2IS6 - chains D and B of the 4 polymer chains in the assembly; structure by X-ray diffraction, 2.20 A resolution.

== Chain D ==
Molecule: 25-nt DNA strand
Sequence (25 nucleotides; numbered 1 to 25; the number before each row is that of its first residue):
     1 CGAGCACTGC AGTGCTCGTT GTTAT
Not modelled in the structure: 24-25

== Chain B ==
Protein: DNA helicase II
Organism: Escherichia coli
Notes: EC 3.6.1.-
UniProtKB: P03018 (UVRD_ECOLI); numbering as in UniProt (aligned over 1-680)
Chain sequence (680 residues; numbered 1 to 680; the number before each row is that of its first residue):
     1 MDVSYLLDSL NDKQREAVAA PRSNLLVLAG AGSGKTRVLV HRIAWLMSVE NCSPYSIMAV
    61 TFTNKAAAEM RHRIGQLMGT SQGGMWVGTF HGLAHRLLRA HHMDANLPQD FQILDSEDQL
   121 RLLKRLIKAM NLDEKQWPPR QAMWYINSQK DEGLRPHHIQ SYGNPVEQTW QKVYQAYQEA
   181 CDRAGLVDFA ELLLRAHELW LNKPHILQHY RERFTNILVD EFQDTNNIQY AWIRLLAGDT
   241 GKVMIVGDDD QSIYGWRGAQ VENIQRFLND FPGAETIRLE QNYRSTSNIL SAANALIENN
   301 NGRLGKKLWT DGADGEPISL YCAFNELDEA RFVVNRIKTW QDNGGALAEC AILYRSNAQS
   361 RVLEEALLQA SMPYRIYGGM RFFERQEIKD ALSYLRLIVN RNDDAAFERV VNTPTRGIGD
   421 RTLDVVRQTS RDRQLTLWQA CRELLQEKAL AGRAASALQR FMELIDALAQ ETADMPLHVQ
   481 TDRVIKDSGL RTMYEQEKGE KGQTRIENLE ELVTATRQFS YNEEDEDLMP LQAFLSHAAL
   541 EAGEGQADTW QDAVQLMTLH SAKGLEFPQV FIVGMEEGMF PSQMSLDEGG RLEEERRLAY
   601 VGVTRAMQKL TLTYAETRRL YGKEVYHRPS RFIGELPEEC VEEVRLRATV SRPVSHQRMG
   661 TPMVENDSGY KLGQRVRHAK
Not modelled in the structure: 1, 160-163, 521-525, 663-680
Sequence notes: engineered mutation Val399 (Ala in P03018)
Curated features (UniProtKB/Swiss-Prot):
  - binding site (ATP): Gly32 to Arg37, Arg284
  - mutagenesis: Gly30 (G30D: In uvrD252, UV sensitive, significant loss of DNA-dependent ATPase, helicase activity requires higher ATP and MgCl(2), nearly inactive on 96 bp dsDNA. KM for ATP rises to 1.2 mM)
Bound ions: Mg2+: Thr36 (together with ADP, trifluoromagnesate)
Residues lining bound ligands:
  - ADP (adenosine-5'-diphosphate): Ser9, Leu10, Asn11, Gln14, Gly30, Ala31, Gly32, Ser33, Gly34, Lys35, Thr36, Arg37, Arg73, Tyr283, Arg284, Glu566
  - trifluoromagnesate (MGF): Gly30, Ala31, Gly32, Lys35, Thr36, Glu221, Gln251, Arg284, Gly564, Arg605
Reported in the primary citation:
  - mutagenesis - D115A/D118A, Y621A: decreased catalytic activity
  - mutagenesis - G378T/G379T, R396E, G419T, T422A: decreased binding to dsDNA
  - mutagenesis - T422A: decreased catalytic activity on helicase
  - mutagenesis - G378T/G379T, R396E, G419T: unchanged catalytic activity on helicase
  - mutagenesis - G378T/G379T: decreased growth
  - mutagenesis - A399V: unchanged catalytic activity

== Interface between chain D and chain B ==
Pairs across the interface (43):
  DG9(D) - Arg421(B)  phosphate contact
  DC10(D) - Gly417(B)  phosphate contact
  DC10(D) - Ile418(B)  phosphate contact
  DC10(D) - Gly419(B)  hydrogen bond to the phosphate
  DC10(D) - Asp420(B)  hydrogen bond to the phosphate
  DC10(D) - Arg421(B)  hydrogen bond to the phosphate
  DC10(D) - Thr422(B)  hydrogen bond to the phosphate
  DA11(D) - Asn412(B)  hydrogen bond to the phosphate
  DA11(D) - Thr415(B)  phosphate contact
  DA11(D) - Arg416(B)  phosphate contact
  DA11(D) - Gly417(B)  hydrogen bond to the phosphate
  DG12(D) - Thr415(B)  phosphate contact
  DG18(D) - Tyr621(B)  base contact
  DT19(D) - Tyr621(B)  sugar contact
  DT20(D) - Arg355(B)  hydrogen bond to the base
  DT20(D) - Ser356(B)  phosphate contact
  DT20(D) - Ser582(B)  hydrogen bond to the base
  DT20(D) - Met584(B)  sugar contact
  DT20(D) - Arg591(B)  hydrogen bond to the base
  DG21(D) - Trp256(B)  stacking on the base
  DG21(D) - Arg355(B)  hydrogen bond to the sugar
  DG21(D) - Ser356(B)  phosphate contact
  DG21(D) - Asn357(B)  hydrogen bond to the phosphate
  DG21(D) - Thr558(B)  hydrogen bond to the phosphate
  DG21(D) - His560(B)  hydrogen bond to the sugar
  DG21(D) - Glu594(B)  base contact
  DT22(D) - Phe62(B)  sugar contact
  DT22(D) - Thr63(B)  phosphate contact
  DT22(D) - Tyr254(B)  sugar contact
  DT22(D) - Trp256(B)  base contact
  DT22(D) - Arg257(B)  base contact
  DT22(D) - Asn357(B)  hydrogen bond to the phosphate
  DT22(D) - Thr558(B)  hydrogen bond to the phosphate
  DT22(D) - His560(B)  sugar contact
  DT22(D) - Ser561(B)  hydrogen bond to the phosphate
  DT23(D) - Phe62(B)  sugar contact
  DT23(D) - Thr63(B)  phosphate contact
  DT23(D) - Asn64(B)  hydrogen bond to the phosphate
  DT23(D) - His91(B)  base contact
  DT23(D) - Ser116(B)  hydrogen bond to the base
  DT23(D) - Phe189(B)  stacking on the base
  DT23(D) - Tyr377(B)  hydrogen bond to the phosphate
  DT23(D) - Leu540(B)  phosphate contact
Other interface residues (no listed pair), chain B (36 interface residues in all): Lys65, Thr89, Gly379, Ser585, Glu595

== Summary ==
The interface between chain D and chain B involves 10 residues on one side and 36 on the other, with 19
hydrogen bonds and 2 aromatic stacking contacts. Polar pairs include DT20(D)-Arg355(B), DT20(D)-Ser582(B) and
DT20(D)-Arg591(B). The paper reports that G378T/G379T, R396E and G419T of chain B, among others, reduce
binding to dsDNA; D115A/D118A and Y621A of chain B reduce catalytic activity; 7 substitutions were tested in
all.
Here chain D is a 25-nt DNA strand and chain B is DNA helicase II (Escherichia coli). Entry 2IS6 (Crystal
structure of UvrD-DNA-ADPMgF3 ternary complex) was determined by X-ray diffraction together with 2IS1 and 2IS4
from the same study.
